PDB entry 1TRZ | X-ray diffraction, 1.60 A resolution | chains A and B

[Chain A]
Molecule: Insulin
Reference sequence: P01308 (INS_HUMAN); residues 1-21 here correspond to UniProt positions 31-51 (UniProt number = residue number + 30)
Amino-acid sequence (21 residues; row label = number of the first residue in the row):
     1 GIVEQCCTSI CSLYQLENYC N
Disulfide bonds: Cys-6/Cys-11

[Chain B]
Molecule: Insulin
Reference sequence: P01308 (INS_HUMAN); residues 1-30 here correspond to UniProt positions 25-54 (UniProt number = residue number + 24)
Amino-acid sequence (30 residues; each row starts with the number of its first residue):
     1 FVNQHLCGSH LVEALYLVCG ERGFFYTPKT
Bound ions: Zn2+: His-10 (together with chloride ion)

[Chain A / chain B interface]
Disulfides between the chains: Cys-7(A)/Cys-7(B), Cys-20(A)/Cys-19(B)
Residue-residue contacts (32; chain A residue first):
  Ile-2(A) / Leu-11(B)  hydrophobic
  Ile-2(A) / Leu-15(B)  hydrophobic
  Ile-2(A) / Tyr-26(B)  hydrophobic
  Val-3(A) / Pro-28(B)  hydrophobic
  Glu-4(A) / Thr-30(B)
  Cys-6(A) / His-5(B)
  Cys-6(A) / Leu-6(B)  hydrogen bond (backbone-backbone)
  Cys-7(A) / His-5(B)  hydrogen bond (backbone-side chain)
  Cys-7(A) / Leu-6(B)
  Cys-7(A) / Cys-7(B)  disulfide
  Thr-8(A) / His-5(B)  hydrogen bond (backbone-side chain)
  Ser-9(A) / His-5(B)  hydrogen bond (backbone-side chain)
  Ile-10(A) / Asn-3(B)
  Ile-10(A) / Gln-4(B)
  Ile-10(A) / His-5(B)
  Leu-13(A) / Val-18(B)  hydrophobic
  Leu-16(A) / Phe-1(B)  hydrophobic
  Leu-16(A) / Leu-11(B)  hydrophobic
  Leu-16(A) / Leu-15(B)
  Glu-17(A) / Val-18(B)
  Glu-17(A) / Arg-22(B)  salt bridge
  Asn-18(A) / Phe-25(B)
  Tyr-19(A) / Phe-24(B)
  Tyr-19(A) / Phe-25(B)  hydrogen bond (backbone-backbone)
  Cys-20(A) / Cys-19(B)  disulfide
  Cys-20(A) / Arg-22(B)  hydrogen bond
  Cys-20(A) / Gly-23(B)
  Cys-20(A) / Phe-25(B)
  Asn-21(A) / Arg-22(B)  hydrogen bond (side chain-backbone)
  Asn-21(A) / Gly-23(B)  hydrogen bond (backbone-backbone)
  Asn-21(A) / Phe-24(B)
  Asn-21(A) / Phe-25(B)
Also at the interface, not in a pair above, chain A (16 interface residues in all): Gly-1
Also at the interface, not in a pair above, chain B (19 interface residues in all): Ala-14, Thr-27

[Overview]
The interface between chain A and chain B involves 16 residues on one side and 19 on the other, with 2
disulfide bonds, 8 hydrogen bonds and 1 salt bridge. Polar pairs include Glu-17(A)/Arg-22(B),
Cys-7(A)/His-5(B) and Thr-8(A)/His-5(B).
Here chain A is Insulin and chain B is Insulin. Entry 1TRZ (Crystallographic evidence for dual coordination
around zinc in the T3R3 human insulin hexamer) was determined by X-ray diffraction.
